PDB entry 7C2E | electron microscopy, 4.20 A resolution (low resolution: residue-level contacts below are approximate; hydrogen-bond / salt-bridge calls are withheld) | chains B and G of the 5 polymer chains in the assembly

Chain B:
Name: Guanine nucleotide-binding protein G(I)/G(S)/G(T) subunit beta-1
Source organism: Homo sapiens
UniProtKB: P62873 (GBB1_HUMAN); residues 2-340 here = UniProt positions 2-340
Chain sequence (350 residues; each row starts with the number of its first residue; numbers below 1 keep their minus sign (Met-9 is residue -9)):
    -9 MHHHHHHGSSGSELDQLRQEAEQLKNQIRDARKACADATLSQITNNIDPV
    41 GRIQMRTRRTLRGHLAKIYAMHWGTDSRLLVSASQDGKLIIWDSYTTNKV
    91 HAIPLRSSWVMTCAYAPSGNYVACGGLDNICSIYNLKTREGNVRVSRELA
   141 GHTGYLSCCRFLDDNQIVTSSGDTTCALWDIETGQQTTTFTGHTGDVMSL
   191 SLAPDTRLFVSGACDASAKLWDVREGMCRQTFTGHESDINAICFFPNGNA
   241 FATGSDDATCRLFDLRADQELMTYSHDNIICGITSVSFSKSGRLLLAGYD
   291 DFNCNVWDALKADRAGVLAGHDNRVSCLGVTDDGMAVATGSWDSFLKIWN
Not modelled in the structure: -9 to 2
Sequence notes: initiating methionine (-9); expression tag (-8 to 1)
Curated features (UniProtKB/Swiss-Prot):
  - modified residue: Ser2 (N-acetylserine), His266 (Phosphohistidine)
  - natural variant: Leu30 (L30F: In MRD42; uncertain significance), Arg52 (R52G: In MRD42), Gly64 (G64V: In MRD42), Asp76 (D76E: In MRD42; D76G: In MRD42), Gly77 (G77S: In MRD42), Lys78 (K78R: In MRD42), Ile80 (I80N: In MRD42; I80T: In MRD42), His91 (H91R: In MRD42; uncertain significance), Ala92 (A92T: In MRD42), Pro94 (P94S: In MRD42), Leu95 (L95P: In MRD42), Arg96 (R96L: In MRD42), 5 further natural variant entries in UniProt

Chain G:
Name: Guanine nucleotide-binding protein G(I)/G(S)/G(O) subunit gamma-2
Source organism: Homo sapiens
UniProtKB: P59768 (GBG2_HUMAN); numbering as in UniProt (aligned over 1-71)
Chain sequence (71 residues; row label = number of the first residue in the row):
     1 MASNNTASIAQARKLVEQLKMEANIDRIKVSKAAADLMAYCEAHAKEDPL
    51 LTPVPASENPFREKKFFCAIL
Not modelled in the structure: 1-5, 63-71
Curated features (UniProtKB/Swiss-Prot):
  - modified residue: Ala2 (N-acetylalanine), Cys68 (Cysteine methyl ester)
  - lipidation: Cys68 (S-geranylgeranyl cysteine)

How chain B and chain G interact:
Residue-residue contacts (63):
  Leu7(B) - Ala12(G)
  Leu7(B) - Val16(G)
  Ala11(B) - Leu19(G)
  Leu14(B) - Leu19(G)
  Lys15(B) - Leu19(G)
  Ile18(B) - Glu22(G)
  Ala21(B) - Arg27(G)
  Cys25(B) - Arg27(G)
  Cys25(B) - Val30(G)
  Leu30(B) - Ala34(G)
  Ile33(B) - Ser31(G)
  Ile33(B) - Ala34(G)
  Ile37(B) - Met38(G)
  Val40(B) - Leu51(G)
  Ile43(B) - Leu50(G)
  Ile43(B) - Leu51(G)
  Arg48(B) - Asn59(G)
  Arg48(B) - Phe61(G)
  Arg48(B) - Arg62(G)
  Arg49(B) - Pro60(G)
  Arg49(B) - Phe61(G)
  Ser84(B) - Phe61(G)
  Tyr85(B) - Pro60(G)
  Lys209(B) - Gln18(G)
  Met217(B) - Met21(G)
  Cys218(B) - Gln18(G)
  Cys218(B) - Met21(G)
  Arg219(B) - Glu22(G)
  Gln220(B) - Ile25(G)
  Thr221(B) - Gln18(G)
  Thr221(B) - Glu22(G)
  Phe235(B) - Leu37(G)
  Phe235(B) - Tyr40(G)
  Pro236(B) - Tyr40(G)
  Asn237(B) - Tyr40(G)
  Asp254(B) - Ala33(G)
  Arg256(B) - Ile28(G)
  Arg256(B) - Asp36(G)
  Ala257(B) - Ile28(G)
  Asp258(B) - Ile25(G)
  Asp258(B) - Arg27(G)
  Gln259(B) - Val30(G)
  Leu261(B) - Val30(G)
  Leu261(B) - Leu37(G)
  Ser279(B) - Asp48(G)
  Lys280(B) - Asp48(G)
  Ser281(B) - Tyr40(G)
  Ser281(B) - His44(G)
  Ser281(B) - Ala45(G)
  Ser281(B) - Asp48(G)
  Ser281(B) - Leu51(G)
  Arg283(B) - Leu51(G)
  Asp323(B) - Pro49(G)
  Gly324(B) - Pro49(G)
  Gly324(B) - Leu50(G)
  Met325(B) - Leu50(G)
  Met325(B) - Pro60(G)
  Ala326(B) - Phe61(G)
  Val327(B) - Leu50(G)
  Ile338(B) - Phe61(G)
  Asn340(B) - Leu50(G)
  Asn340(B) - Asn59(G)
  Asn340(B) - Phe61(G)
Interface residues without a listed pair, chain B (50 interface residues in all): Glu3, Leu4, Ala28, Thr34, Gly182, Ala240, Leu284, Leu300
Interface residues without a listed pair, chain G (32 interface residues in all): Ser8, Ile9, Leu15, Cys41, Glu58

In short:
Chain B and chain G form an interface of 50 and 32 residues respectively.
Chain B is Guanine nucleotide-binding protein G(I)/G(S)/G(T) subunit beta-1 and chain G is Guanine
nucleotide-binding protein G(I)/G(S)/G(O) subunit gamma-2, both from Homo sapiens; the structure, GLP-1R-Gs
complex structure with a small molecule full agonist, was determined by electron microscopy.
